Entry 7XG0 (electron microscopy, 2.60 A resolution); this record covers chains A and K of the 11 polymer chains in the assembly.

[Chain A]
Molecule: Csf1
Organism: Pseudomonas aeruginosa
Chain sequence (253 residues; each row starts with the number of its first residue; numbers below 1 keep their minus sign (His-9 is residue -9)):
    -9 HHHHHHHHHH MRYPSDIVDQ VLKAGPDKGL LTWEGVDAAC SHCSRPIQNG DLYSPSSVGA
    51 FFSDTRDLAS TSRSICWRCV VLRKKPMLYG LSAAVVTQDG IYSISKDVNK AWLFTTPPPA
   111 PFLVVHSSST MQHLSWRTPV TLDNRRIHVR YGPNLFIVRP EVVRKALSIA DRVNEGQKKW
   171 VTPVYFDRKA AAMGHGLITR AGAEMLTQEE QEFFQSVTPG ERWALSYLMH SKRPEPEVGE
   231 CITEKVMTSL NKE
Unresolved in the structure: -9 to 0, 242-243
Bound ions: Zn2+: Cys30, His32, Cys66, Cys69

[Chain K]
Molecule: TS
Sequence (54 nucleotides; numbered 1 to 54; the number before each row is that of its first residue):
     1 CTGCCGCACT TGCTCATCAA GCCTTCCTTC AGGTGTTGCT CCAGAAAGGG TGTT
Unresolved in the structure: 1-14, 54

[Interface between chain A and chain K]
Pairs across the interface (13; chain A residue first):
  Gly49(A) with DA46(K), phosphate contact
  Phe51(A) with DA45(K), phosphate contact; DA46(K), base contact; DA47(K), base contact
  Phe52(A) with DA46(K), hydrogen bond to the phosphate
  Ser53(A) with DA45(K), hydrogen bond to the phosphate
  Arg73(A) with DA46(K), salt bridge to the phosphate
  Lys75(A) with DA46(K), base contact
  Ser119(A) with DG44(K), hydrogen bond to the phosphate
  Thr120(A) with DG44(K), sugar contact
  Met121(A) with DG44(K), base contact
  His123(A) with DA45(K), hydrogen bond to the phosphate; DA46(K), salt bridge to the phosphate
Interface residues without a listed pair, chain A (14 interface residues in all): Asp54, Lys74, Leu78, Gln122

[Summary]
14 residues of chain A face 4 of chain K across their interface, with 4 hydrogen bonds and 2 salt bridges.
Among the polar pairs are Phe52(A)-DA46(K), Ser53(A)-DA45(K) and Ser119(A)-DG44(K). Cys30(A), His32(A),
Cys66(A) and Cys69(A) coordinate Zn2+.
Here chain A is Csf1 (Pseudomonas aeruginosa) and chain K is TS. Entry 7XG0 (CryoEM structure of type IV-A
Csf-crRNA-dsDNA ternary complex) was determined by electron microscopy together with 7XF1, 7XFZ, 7XG1, 7XG2,
7XG3 and 7XG4 from the same study.
